Entry 8YKX (electron microscopy, 2.69 A resolution); this record covers chains A and B of the 5 polymer chains in the assembly.

== Chain A ==
Protein: Guanine nucleotide-binding protein G(i) subunit alpha-1
Source organism: Homo sapiens
Reference sequence: P63096 (GNAI1_HUMAN); residues 1-354 here = UniProt positions 1-354
Sequence (354 residues; each row starts with the number of its first residue):
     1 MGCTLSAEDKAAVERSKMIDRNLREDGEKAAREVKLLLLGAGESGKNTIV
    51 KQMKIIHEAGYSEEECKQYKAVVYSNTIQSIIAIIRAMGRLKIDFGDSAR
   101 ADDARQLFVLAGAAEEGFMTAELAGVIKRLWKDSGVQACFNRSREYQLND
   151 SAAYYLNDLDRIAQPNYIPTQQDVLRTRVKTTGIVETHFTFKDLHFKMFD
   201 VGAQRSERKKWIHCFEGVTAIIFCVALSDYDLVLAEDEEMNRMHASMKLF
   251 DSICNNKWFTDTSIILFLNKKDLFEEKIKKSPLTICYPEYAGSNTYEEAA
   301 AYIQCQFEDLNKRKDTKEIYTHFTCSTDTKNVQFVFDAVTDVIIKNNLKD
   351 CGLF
Disordered / not traced: 1-3, 54-181, 235-240, 325-328
Sequence notes: engineered mutation N47 (Ser in P63096), A203 (Gly in P63096), A245 (Glu in P63096), S326 (Ala in P63096)
Curated features (UniProtKB/Swiss-Prot):
  - region: K35 to K46, T48 (G1 motif), D173 to T181 (G2 motif), F196 to G202, Q204, R205 (G3 motif), I265 to D272 (G4 motif), T324, C325, T327 to T329 (G5 motif)
  - binding site (GTP): E43 to K46, T48, S151, L175 to T181, D200 to G202, Q204, N269 to D272
  - binding site (Mg(2+)): T181
  - modified residue: R178 (ADP-ribosylarginine), Q204 (Deamidated glutamine), C351 (ADP-ribosylcysteine)
  - lipidation: G2 (N-myristoyl glycine), C3 (S-palmitoyl cysteine)
  - natural variant: G40 (G40C: In NEDHISB; G40R: In NEDHISB), G45 (G45D: In NEDHISB), T48 (T48I: In NEDHISB; T48K: In NEDHISB), Q52 (Q52P: In NEDHISB), S75 (deletion: In NEDHISB; uncertain significance), Q172 (deletion: In NEDHISB), D173 (D173V: In NEDHISB), E186 to F189 (deletion: In NEDHISB; uncertain significance), C224 (C224Y: In NEDHISB), K270 (K270N: In NEDHISB; K270R: In NEDHISB), D272 (D272G: In NEDHISB), V332 (V332E: In NEDHISB; uncertain significance)
  - mutagenesis: G42 (G42R: Abolishes switch to an activated conformation and dissociation from beta and gamma subunits upon GTP binding. Abolishes interaction with RGS family members), E116 (E116L: Enhances interaction (inactive GDP-bound) with RGS14), Q147 (Q147L: Enhances interaction (inactive GDP-bound) with RGS14)

== Chain B ==
Protein: Guanine nucleotide-binding protein G(I)/G(S)/G(T) subunit beta-1
Source organism: Rattus norvegicus
Reference sequence: P54311 (GBB1_RAT); numbering as in UniProt (aligned over 1-340)
Sequence (340 residues; each row starts with the number of its first residue):
     1 MSELDQLRQEAEQLKNQIRDARKACADATLSQITNNIDPVGRIQMRTRRT
    51 LRGHLAKIYAMHWGTDSRLLVSASQDGKLIIWDSYTTNKVHAIPLRSSWV
   101 MTCAYAPSGNYVACGGLDNICSIYNLKTREGNVRVSRELAGHTGYLSCCR
   151 FLDDNQIVTSSGDTTCALWDIETGQQTTTFTGHTGDVMSLSLAPDTRLFV
   201 SGACDASAKLWDVREGMCRQTFTGHESDINAICFFPNGNAFATGSDDATC
   251 RLFDLRADQELMTYSHDNIICGITSVSFSKSGRLLLAGYDDFNCNVWDAL
   301 KADRAGVLAGHDNRVSCLGVTDDGMAVATGSWDSFLKIWN
Disordered / not traced: 1-3
Curated features (UniProtKB/Swiss-Prot):
  - modified residue: S2 (N-acetylserine), H266 (Phosphohistidine)

== Interface between chain A and chain B ==
Contacting residue pairs (51; chain A residue first):
  V13(A) with N88(B)
  R15(A) with V90(B), hydrogen bond (side chain-backbone); H91(B)
  S16(A) with N88(B); K89(B), hydrogen bond (side chain-backbone)
  I19(A) with K89(B); V90(B); A92(B), hydrophobic
  D20(A) with K89(B), salt bridge
  L23(A) with L55(B); K78(B); I80(B), hydrophobic; K89(B)
  G27(A) with L55(B)
  K35(A) with W99(B)
  T182(A) with D118(B); N119(B); H142(B)
  G183(A) with L117(B); D118(B); N119(B)
  I184(A) with W99(B); L117(B), hydrogen bond (backbone-backbone)
  E186(A) with W99(B), hydrogen bond
  F199(A) with W99(B), hydrophobic
  Q204(A) with L117(B), hydrogen bond (side chain-backbone); N119(B), hydrogen bond; Y145(B)
  S206(A) with Y145(B); G162(B); D186(B)
  E207(A) with D186(B), hydrogen bond (backbone-side chain)
  K210(A) with Y145(B); M188(B); C204(B); D228(B), salt bridge; N230(B), hydrogen bond; D246(B), salt bridge
  W211(A) with L117(B), hydrophobic; Y145(B)
  H213(A) with K57(B), hydrogen bond (backbone-side chain); Y59(B), hydrogen bond; W332(B)
  C214(A) with Y59(B); Q75(B); W99(B); M101(B), hydrophobic
  F215(A) with W99(B), hydrophobic; L117(B), hydrophobic
  W258(A) with R314(B); W332(B), hydrophobic
Other interface residues (no listed pair), chain A (26 interface residues in all): A12, R24, D26, R205
Other interface residues (no listed pair), chain B (33 interface residues in all): R52, G53, T87, S97, S98, G144

== Summary ==
Chain A and chain B form an interface of 26 and 33 residues respectively, with 10 hydrogen bonds and 3 salt
bridges. Among the polar pairs are D20(A)-K89(B), K210(A)-D228(B) and K210(A)-D246(B).
Here chain A is Guanine nucleotide-binding protein G(i) subunit alpha-1 (Homo sapiens) and chain B is Guanine
nucleotide-binding protein G(I)/G(S)/G(T) subunit beta-1 (Rattus norvegicus). Entry 8YKX (Cryo-EM structure of
succinate receptor SUCR1 bound to maleic acid) was determined by electron microscopy, deposited together with
8YKV and 8YKW.
